Entry 1S7R (X-ray diffraction, 2.95 A resolution); this record covers chains A and B of the 3 polymer chains in the assembly.

Chain A:
Protein: H-2 class I histocompatibility antigen, K-B alpha chain
From: Mus musculus
Reference sequence: P01901 (HA1B_MOUSE); residues 1-348 here correspond to UniProt positions 22-369 (UniProt number = residue number + 21)
Chain sequence (348 residues; each row starts with the number of its first residue):
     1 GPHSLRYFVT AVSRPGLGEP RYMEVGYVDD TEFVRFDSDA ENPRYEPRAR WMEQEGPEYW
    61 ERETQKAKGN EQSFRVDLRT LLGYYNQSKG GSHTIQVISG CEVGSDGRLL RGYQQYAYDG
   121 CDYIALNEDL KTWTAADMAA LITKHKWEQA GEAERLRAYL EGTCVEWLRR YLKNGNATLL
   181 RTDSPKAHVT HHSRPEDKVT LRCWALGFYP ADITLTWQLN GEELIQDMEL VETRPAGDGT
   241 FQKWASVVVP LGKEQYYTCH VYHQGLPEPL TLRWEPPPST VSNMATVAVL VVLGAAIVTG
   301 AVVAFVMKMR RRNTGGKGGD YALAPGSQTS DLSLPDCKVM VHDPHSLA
Disordered / not traced: 277-348
Disulfides: Cys101-Cys164, Cys203-Cys259

Chain B:
Protein: Beta-2-microglobulin
From: Mus musculus
Reference sequence: P01887 (B2MG_MOUSE); residues 1-99 here correspond to UniProt positions 21-119 (UniProt number = residue number + 20)
Chain sequence (99 residues; each row starts with the number of its first residue):
     1 IQKTPQIQVY SRHPPENGKP NILNCYVTQF HPPHIEIQML KNGKKIPKVE MSDMSFSKDW
    61 SFYILAHTEF TPTETDTYAC RVKHDSMAEP KTVYWDRDM
Disulfides: Cys25-Cys80

Chain A / chain B interface:
Contacting residue pairs - 55 pairs, chain A then chain B:
  Phe8(A) - Ser55(B)
  Phe8(A) - Phe56(B)  hydrophobic
  Val9(A) - Phe56(B)
  Thr10(A) - Met54(B)
  Thr10(A) - Phe56(B)
  Thr10(A) - Phe62(B)
  Met23(A) - Met54(B)  hydrophobic
  Tyr27(A) - Asp53(B)
  Tyr27(A) - Met54(B)  hydrogen bond (side chain-backbone)
  Glu32(A) - Ser52(B)
  Glu32(A) - Asp53(B)  hydrogen bond (side chain-backbone)
  Arg48(A) - Met51(B)  hydrogen bond (side chain-backbone)
  Arg48(A) - Ser52(B)
  Thr94(A) - Pro33(B)
  Gln96(A) - Phe56(B)
  Gln96(A) - Trp60(B)  hydrogen bond (side chain-backbone)
  Gln96(A) - Phe62(B)
  Val97(A) - Phe56(B)
  Gln115(A) - Trp60(B)
  Ala117(A) - Trp60(B)
  Asp119(A) - His31(B)
  Gly120(A) - His31(B)  hydrogen bond (backbone-side chain)
  Gly120(A) - Asp59(B)
  Gly120(A) - Trp60(B)
  Asp122(A) - Trp60(B)  hydrogen bond
  Lys186(A) - Arg12(B)
  Thr190(A) - Asp98(B)
  Thr190(A) - Met99(B)  hydrogen bond (side chain-backbone)
  His192(A) - Asp98(B)  hydrogen bond (side chain-backbone)
  His192(A) - Met99(B)  hydrogen bond (side chain-backbone)
  Arg202(A) - Met99(B)  hydrogen bond (side chain-backbone)
  Trp204(A) - Met99(B)  hydrogen bond (side chain-backbone)
  Leu206(A) - Pro14(B)
  Gly207(A) - Arg12(B)
  Val231(A) - Gln8(B)
  Glu232(A) - Gln29(B)  hydrogen bond
  Glu232(A) - Tyr63(B)  hydrogen bond
  Arg234(A) - Gln8(B)  hydrogen bond
  Arg234(A) - Tyr10(B)
  Arg234(A) - Tyr26(B)
  Pro235(A) - Tyr10(B)  hydrogen bond (backbone-side chain)
  Pro235(A) - Tyr26(B)
  Pro235(A) - Asp53(B)
  Ala236(A) - Arg12(B)
  Ala236(A) - Ile22(B)
  Ala236(A) - Asn24(B)  hydrogen bond (backbone-side chain)
  Gly237(A) - Asn24(B)
  Gly237(A) - Leu65(B)
  Gly237(A) - His67(B)  hydrogen bond (backbone-side chain)
  Asp238(A) - Arg12(B)  salt bridge
  Thr240(A) - Arg12(B)  hydrogen bond
  Gln242(A) - Tyr10(B)
  Gln242(A) - Ser11(B)  hydrogen bond (side chain-backbone)
  Gln242(A) - Arg12(B)
  Trp244(A) - Met99(B)
Interface residues without a listed pair, chain A (36 interface residues in all): Val25, Tyr116, Cys121, Thr233
Interface residues without a listed pair, chain B (27 interface residues in all): Ile1, His13

Overview:
The interface between chain A and chain B involves 36 residues on one side and 27 on the other, with 19
hydrogen bonds and 1 salt bridge. Polar contacts include Asp238(A)-Arg12(B), Tyr27(A)-Met54(B) and
Glu32(A)-Asp53(B).
Chain A is H-2 class I histocompatibility antigen, K-B alpha chain and chain B is Beta-2-microglobulin, both
from Mus musculus; the structure, Crystal structures of the murine class I major histocompatibility complex
H-2Kb in complex with LCMV-derived gp33 ..., was determined by X-ray diffraction (same publication as 1S7Q,
1S7S, 1S7T, 1S7U, 1S7V, 1S7W and 1S7X).
